1H7X - chains A and B; structure by X-ray diffraction, 2.01 A resolution.

Chain A (and B):
Name: Dihydropyrimidine dehydrogenase
Organism: Sus scrofa
Notes: EC 1.3.1.2; chain B of this document is another copy of the same molecule, construct and numbering; everything in this record applies to it too
Reference sequence: Q28943 (DPYD_PIG); residues 1-1025 here = UniProt positions 1-1025
Amino-acid sequence (1025 residues; row label = number of the first residue in the row):
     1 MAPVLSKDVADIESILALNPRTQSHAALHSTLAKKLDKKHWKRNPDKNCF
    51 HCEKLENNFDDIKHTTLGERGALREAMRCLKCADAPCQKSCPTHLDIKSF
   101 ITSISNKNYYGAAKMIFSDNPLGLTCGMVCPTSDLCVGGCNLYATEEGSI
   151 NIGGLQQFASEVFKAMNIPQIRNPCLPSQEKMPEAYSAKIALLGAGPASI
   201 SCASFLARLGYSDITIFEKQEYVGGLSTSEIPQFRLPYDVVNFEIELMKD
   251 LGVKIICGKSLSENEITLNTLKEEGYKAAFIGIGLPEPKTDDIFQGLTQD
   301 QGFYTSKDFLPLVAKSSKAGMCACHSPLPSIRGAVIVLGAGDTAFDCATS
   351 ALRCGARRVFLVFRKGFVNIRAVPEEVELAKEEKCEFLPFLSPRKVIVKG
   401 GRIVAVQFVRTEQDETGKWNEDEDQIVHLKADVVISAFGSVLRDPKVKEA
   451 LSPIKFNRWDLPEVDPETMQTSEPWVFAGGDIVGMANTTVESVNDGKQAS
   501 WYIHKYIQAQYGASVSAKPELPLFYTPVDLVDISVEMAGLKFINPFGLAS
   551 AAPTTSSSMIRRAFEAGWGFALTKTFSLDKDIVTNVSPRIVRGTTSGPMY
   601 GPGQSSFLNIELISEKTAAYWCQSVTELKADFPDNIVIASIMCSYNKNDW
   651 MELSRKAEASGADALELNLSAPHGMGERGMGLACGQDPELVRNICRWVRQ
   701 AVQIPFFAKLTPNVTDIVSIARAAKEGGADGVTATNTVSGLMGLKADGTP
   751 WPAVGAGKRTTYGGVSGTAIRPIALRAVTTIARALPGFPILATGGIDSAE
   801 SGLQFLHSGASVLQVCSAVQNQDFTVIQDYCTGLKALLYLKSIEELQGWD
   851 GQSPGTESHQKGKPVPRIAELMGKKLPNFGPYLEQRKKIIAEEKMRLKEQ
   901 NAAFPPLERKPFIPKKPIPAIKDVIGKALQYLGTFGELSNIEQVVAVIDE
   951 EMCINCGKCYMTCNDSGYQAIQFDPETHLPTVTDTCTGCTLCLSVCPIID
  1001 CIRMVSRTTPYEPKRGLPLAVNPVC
Not modelled in the structure: 1, 1018-1025 (chain B: 1, 1021-1025)
Sequence notes: conflict Asp60 (Gly in Q28943); engineered mutation Ala671 (Cys in Q28943)
Small-molecule neighbours:
  - FAD (flavin-adenine dinucleotide): Val129, Cys130, Pro131, Leu193, Gly194, Ala195, Gly196, Pro197, Ala198, Ser199, Phe217, Glu218, Lys219, Gln220, Gly225, Leu226, Glu230, Ile231, Arg235, Lys259, Ser260, Leu261, Gly282, Ile283, Gly284, Leu285, Pro286, Leu310, Asp342, Thr343, Asp346, Val447, Gly479, Gly480, Asp481, Asn487, Thr488, Thr489, Ser492
  - FMN (flavin mononucleotide): Ala549, Ser550, Ala551, Ala552, Lys574, Thr575, Ile590, Asn609, Glu611, Leu612, Ile613, Ser640, Glu666, Asn668, Lys709, Thr735, Asn736, Thr737, Ser766, Gly767, Ile770, Thr793, Gly794, Gly795, Gln814, Val815, Cys816, Ser817, Gln820
  - NADPH (NDP; NADPH dihydro-nicotinamide-adenine-dinucleotide phosphate): Leu226, Lys289, Asp291, Gly339, Ala340, Gly341, Asp342, Thr343, Arg364, Lys365, Arg371, Pro393, Ala437, Phe438, Gly439, Asp481, Gly484, Met485, Ala486, Asn487
  - 4Fe-4S cluster (SF4), molecule 1: Cys79, Leu80, Lys81, Cys82, Ala85, Pro86, Cys87, Ile97, Lys98, Ile101, Gly139, Cys140, Asn141, Leu142, Ile150, Ile152
  - 4Fe-4S cluster (SF4), molecule 2: Cys91, Pro92, Thr93, Leu95, Ile97, Asn120, Cys126, Gly127, Cys130, Thr132, Leu135, Cys136, Ile152, Gly153, Gln156, Val490
  - 4Fe-4S cluster (SF4), molecule 3: Ala946, Cys963, Tyr968, Ala970, Ile971, Val982, Cys986, Thr987, Gly988, Cys989, Thr990, Leu991, Cys992, Met1004
  - 4Fe-4S cluster (SF4), molecule 4: Ile948, Cys953, Ile954, Asn955, Cys956, Gly957, Lys958, Cys959, Phe973, Pro980, Cys996, Pro997, Ile998, Cys1001, Ile1002
  - 5-fluorouracil (URF): Asn609, Glu611, Leu612, Ile613, Asn668, Ser670, Asn736, Thr737, Gly764
Curated features (UniProtKB/Swiss-Prot):
  - binding site ([4Fe-4S] cluster): Cys79, Cys82, Cys87, Cys91, Cys130, Cys136, Cys140, Gln156, Cys953, Cys956, Cys959, Cys963, Cys986, Cys989, Cys992, Cys996
  - binding site (FAD): Val129, Gly194 to Ala198, Glu218 to Leu226, Arg235, Leu261, Gly480 to Thr489
  - binding site (NADP(+)): Ala340 to Thr343, Arg364, Lys365, Arg371, Ala437 to Gly439, Asp481 to Asn487
  - binding site (FMN): Ser550, Lys574, Thr575, Lys709, Gly767, Thr793 to Gly795, Cys816, Ser817
  - binding site (substrate): Asn609, Asn668 to Ser670, Asn736, Thr737
  - modified residue: Lys384 (N6-acetyllysine)
  - mutagenesis: Cys126 (C126A: No effect on enzyme activity. Reduced iron content), Gln156 (Q156E: Loss of enzyme activity. Reduces iron content), Arg235 (R235A/K: Loss of enzyme activity. Loss of FAD binding), Ser670 (S670A: Strongly reduced affinity for uracil. Reduces enzyme activity by 30%), His673 (H673Q: Reduces activity by 50%)
Reported in the primary citation:
  - mutagenesis - C671A: abolished catalytic activity (citing earlier work)
  - binding site for NADPH: Arg364, Lys365, Arg371, Phe438, Asp481
  - binding site for 5-fluorouracil: Asn609, Ile613, Asn668, Ser670, Asn736, Thr737
  - conformationally variable residues (order/disorder transition): Met675 to Gly679
  - disease-associated variants - R235W, V335L, D974V, V995F: abolished catalytic activity (citing earlier work)

Interface between chain A and chain B:
Contacting residue pairs (540):
  Ala2(A) - Gln623(B)
  Pro3(A) - Gln623(B)  hydrogen bond (backbone-side chain)
  Pro3(A) - Glu627(B)
  Val4(A) - Glu627(B)
  Leu5(A) - Ser557(B)  hydrogen bond (backbone-side chain)
  Leu5(A) - Tyr620(B)
  Leu5(A) - Gln623(B)
  Leu5(A) - Ser624(B)
  Leu5(A) - Glu627(B)  hydrogen bond (backbone-side chain)
  Ser6(A) - Ser557(B)
  Ser6(A) - Ser558(B)
  Ser6(A) - Arg561(B)  hydrogen bond (backbone-side chain)
  Ser6(A) - Glu627(B)  hydrogen bond
  Lys7(A) - Arg561(B)
  Asp8(A) - Ser558(B)  hydrogen bond
  Asp8(A) - Arg562(B)  salt bridge
  Leu16(A) - Arg562(B)
  Leu18(A) - Asp84(B)
  Asn19(A) - Arg562(B)
  Pro20(A) - Lys98(B)
  Pro20(A) - Asp823(B)
  Pro20(A) - Thr825(B)
  Arg21(A) - Thr825(B)
  Thr22(A) - Thr825(B)
  Ser24(A) - Leu523(B)
  His25(A) - Glu520(B)
  His25(A) - Leu521(B)
  His25(A) - Leu523(B)
  Ala26(A) - Ser118(B)
  Ala26(A) - Asp119(B)
  Ala26(A) - Leu521(B)  hydrogen bond (backbone-backbone)
  Ala26(A) - Pro522(B)
  Ala26(A) - Leu523(B)
  Ala27(A) - His94(B)
  Ala27(A) - Asp119(B)  hydrogen bond (backbone-side chain)
  Ala27(A) - Lys497(B)  hydrogen bond (backbone-side chain)
  Leu28(A) - Gln498(B)
  Leu28(A) - Pro519(B)  hydrophobic
  His29(A) - His94(B)
  His29(A) - Asn494(B)  hydrogen bond (backbone-side chain)
  His29(A) - Gln498(B)  hydrogen bond (backbone-side chain)
  Ser30(A) - Pro466(B)
  Ser30(A) - Glu467(B)
  Ser30(A) - Asn494(B)
  Ser30(A) - Gln498(B)  hydrogen bond (backbone-side chain)
  Thr31(A) - Met485(B)
  Thr31(A) - Glu491(B)  hydrogen bond (side chain-backbone)
  Thr31(A) - Asn494(B)  hydrogen bond
  Thr31(A) - Asp495(B)  hydrogen bond
  Leu32(A) - Pro466(B)  hydrophobic
  Leu32(A) - Met485(B)
  Lys34(A) - Gln88(B)  hydrogen bond (side chain-backbone)
  Lys34(A) - Lys89(B)  hydrogen bond (side chain-backbone)
  Lys34(A) - Cys91(B)  hydrogen bond (side chain-backbone)
  Lys34(A) - Pro92(B)
  Lys34(A) - His94(B)  hydrogen bond
  Lys35(A) - Met485(B)  hydrogen bond (side chain-backbone)
  Lys35(A) - Asn487(B)
  Lys35(A) - Glu491(B)  salt bridge
  Asp37(A) - Lys89(B)
  Lys38(A) - Asp134(B)  salt bridge
  Trp41(A) - Pro86(B)  hydrophobic
  Trp41(A) - Lys89(B)
  Trp41(A) - Gly139(B)
  Lys42(A) - Ser133(B)  hydrogen bond (side chain-backbone)
  Lys42(A) - Gly138(B)
  Arg43(A) - Gly138(B)  hydrogen bond (backbone-backbone)
  Arg43(A) - Gly139(B)
  Arg43(A) - Cys140(B)
  Arg43(A) - Asn141(B)  hydrogen bond
  Arg43(A) - Tyr143(B)
  Arg43(A) - Ala144(B)
  Asn44(A) - Ser133(B)  hydrogen bond (side chain-backbone)
  Asn44(A) - Gly138(B)
  Asn44(A) - Tyr143(B)
  Pro45(A) - Tyr143(B)
  Lys47(A) - Asp134(B)
  Lys47(A) - Arg371(B)  hydrogen bond (side chain-backbone)
  Lys47(A) - Val373(B)
  Phe50(A) - Val368(B)
  Phe50(A) - Asn369(B)
  Thr66(A) - Glu146(B)
  Leu67(A) - Glu146(B)
  Gly68(A) - Glu146(B)  hydrogen bond (backbone-side chain)
  Arg70(A) - Thr145(B)
  Arg70(A) - Glu146(B)  salt bridge
  Arg70(A) - Glu147(B)  salt bridge
  Gly71(A) - Glu146(B)
  Leu73(A) - Pro598(B)  hydrophobic
  Arg74(A) - Arg78(B)
  Arg74(A) - Glu147(B)  salt bridge
  Arg74(A) - Met599(B)
  Met77(A) - Ser596(B)
  Met77(A) - Pro598(B)  hydrophobic
  Met77(A) - Met599(B)  hydrophobic
  Arg78(A) - Arg74(B)
  Leu80(A) - Ile954(B)  hydrophobic
  Leu80(A) - Cys956(B)  hydrophobic
  Leu80(A) - Lys958(B)
  Leu80(A) - Pro997(B)  hydrophobic
  Lys81(A) - Met961(B)
  Cys82(A) - Cys956(B)
  Ala83(A) - Cys956(B)  hydrogen bond (backbone-backbone)
  Ala83(A) - Met961(B)  hydrophobic
  Asp84(A) - Leu18(B)
  Asp84(A) - His978(B)  salt bridge
  Pro86(A) - Trp41(B)  hydrophobic
  Gln88(A) - Lys34(B)  hydrogen bond (backbone-side chain)
  Lys89(A) - Lys34(B)  hydrogen bond (backbone-side chain)
  Lys89(A) - Asp37(B)
  Lys89(A) - Trp41(B)
  Cys91(A) - Lys34(B)  hydrogen bond (backbone-side chain)
  Pro92(A) - Lys34(B)
  His94(A) - Ala27(B)
  His94(A) - His29(B)
  His94(A) - Lys34(B)  hydrogen bond
  Lys98(A) - Pro20(B)
  Lys98(A) - Met961(B)
  Ser118(A) - Ala26(B)
  Asp119(A) - Ala26(B)
  Asp119(A) - Ala27(B)  hydrogen bond (side chain-backbone)
  Ser133(A) - Lys42(B)  hydrogen bond (backbone-side chain)
  Ser133(A) - Asn44(B)  hydrogen bond (backbone-side chain)
  Asp134(A) - Lys38(B)  salt bridge
  Asp134(A) - Lys47(B)
  Gly138(A) - Lys42(B)
  Gly138(A) - Arg43(B)  hydrogen bond (backbone-backbone)
  Gly138(A) - Asn44(B)
  Gly139(A) - Trp41(B)
  Gly139(A) - Arg43(B)
  Cys140(A) - Arg43(B)
  Asn141(A) - Arg43(B)  hydrogen bond
  Asn141(A) - Ile954(B)
  Asn141(A) - Asn955(B)  hydrogen bond (side chain-backbone)
  Asn141(A) - Cys956(B)
  Tyr143(A) - Arg43(B)
  Tyr143(A) - Asn44(B)
  Tyr143(A) - Pro45(B)
  Tyr143(A) - Lys861(B)  hydrogen bond (backbone-side chain)
  Ala144(A) - Arg43(B)
  Ala144(A) - Gln860(B)
  Ala144(A) - Lys861(B)
  Ala144(A) - Ile954(B)  hydrophobic
  Thr145(A) - Arg70(B)
  Glu146(A) - Thr66(B)
  Glu146(A) - Leu67(B)
  Glu146(A) - Gly68(B)  hydrogen bond (side chain-backbone)
  Glu146(A) - Arg70(B)  salt bridge
  Glu146(A) - Gly71(B)
  Glu146(A) - Lys861(B)
  Glu146(A) - Gly862(B)
  Glu147(A) - Arg70(B)  salt bridge
  Glu147(A) - Arg74(B)  salt bridge
  Gly366(A) - Glu386(B)
  Phe367(A) - Phe367(B)  hydrophobic
  Phe367(A) - Glu386(B)  hydrogen bond (backbone-side chain)
  Val368(A) - Phe50(B)
  Val368(A) - Lys384(B)
  Val368(A) - Glu386(B)
  Asn369(A) - Phe50(B)
  Arg371(A) - Lys47(B)  hydrogen bond (backbone-side chain)
  Val373(A) - Lys47(B)
  Lys381(A) - Lys381(B)
  Glu386(A) - Gly366(B)
  Glu386(A) - Phe367(B)  hydrogen bond (side chain-backbone)
  Glu386(A) - Val368(B)  hydrogen bond (side chain-backbone)
  Glu386(A) - Phe390(B)
  Phe387(A) - Phe367(B)
  Phe387(A) - Pro389(B)
  Leu388(A) - Phe390(B)  hydrophobic
  Pro389(A) - Phe387(B)
  Pro389(A) - Pro389(B)
  Phe390(A) - Glu386(B)
  Phe390(A) - Leu388(B)  hydrophobic
  Arg410(A) - Leu391(B)
  Arg410(A) - Val427(B)
  Gln425(A) - Ile426(B)
  Gln425(A) - Val427(B)
  Gln425(A) - His428(B)  hydrogen bond (side chain-backbone)
  Ile426(A) - Gln425(B)
  Val427(A) - Arg410(B)
  Val427(A) - Gln425(B)
  His428(A) - Arg410(B)  hydrogen bond (backbone-side chain)
  His428(A) - Gln425(B)  hydrogen bond (backbone-side chain)
  Leu429(A) - Arg410(B)
  Pro466(A) - Ser30(B)
  Pro466(A) - Leu32(B)  hydrophobic
  Glu467(A) - Ser30(B)
  Met485(A) - Thr31(B)
  Met485(A) - Leu32(B)
  Met485(A) - Lys35(B)
  Asn487(A) - Lys35(B)
  Glu491(A) - Thr31(B)  hydrogen bond (backbone-side chain)
  Glu491(A) - Lys35(B)
  Asn494(A) - His29(B)  hydrogen bond (side chain-backbone)
  Asn494(A) - Ser30(B)
  Asn494(A) - Thr31(B)  hydrogen bond
  Asp495(A) - Thr31(B)  hydrogen bond
  Lys497(A) - Ala27(B)  hydrogen bond (side chain-backbone)
  Gln498(A) - Leu28(B)
  Gln498(A) - His29(B)  hydrogen bond (side chain-backbone)
  Gln498(A) - Ser30(B)  hydrogen bond (side chain-backbone)
  Pro519(A) - Leu28(B)  hydrophobic
  Glu520(A) - His25(B)
  Leu521(A) - His25(B)
  Leu521(A) - Ala26(B)  hydrogen bond (backbone-backbone)
  Leu521(A) - Leu28(B)  hydrophobic
  Pro522(A) - Ala26(B)
  Leu523(A) - Gln23(B)
  Leu523(A) - Ser24(B)
  Leu523(A) - His25(B)
  Leu523(A) - Ala26(B)
  Ala552(A) - Ser966(B)
  Pro553(A) - Asp965(B)
  Pro553(A) - Ser966(B)
  Thr555(A) - Gly967(B)
  Thr555(A) - Tyr968(B)
  Ser557(A) - Leu5(B)
  Ser557(A) - Ser6(B)
  Ser558(A) - Ser6(B)
  Ser558(A) - Asp8(B)  hydrogen bond
  Met559(A) - Asn964(B)
  Met559(A) - Asp965(B)
  Met559(A) - Ser966(B)
  Met559(A) - Gly967(B)
  Met559(A) - Gln969(B)
  Arg561(A) - Ser6(B)  hydrogen bond (side chain-backbone)
  Arg561(A) - Lys7(B)
  Arg562(A) - Asp8(B)  salt bridge
  Arg562(A) - Leu16(B)
  Arg562(A) - Asn19(B)
  Arg562(A) - Asn964(B)  hydrogen bond (side chain-backbone)
  Arg562(A) - Asp965(B)  salt bridge
  Arg562(A) - Gln969(B)
  Asp579(A) - Leu1019(B)
  Ile582(A) - Arg1015(B)
  Ile582(A) - Leu1019(B)  hydrophobic
  Val583(A) - Arg1015(B)  hydrogen bond (backbone-side chain)
  Thr584(A) - Pro1013(B)
  Thr584(A) - Arg1015(B)  hydrogen bond
  Asn585(A) - Asn940(B)
  Asn585(A) - Gln943(B)  hydrogen bond (backbone-side chain)
  Val586(A) - Phe935(B)  hydrophobic
  Val586(A) - Ser939(B)
  Val586(A) - Asn940(B)
  Val586(A) - Gln943(B)
  Ser587(A) - Glu942(B)
  Ser587(A) - Gln943(B)  hydrogen bond
  Ser587(A) - Val944(B)  hydrogen bond (side chain-backbone)
  Ser587(A) - Thr987(B)
  Ser587(A) - Gly988(B)
  Pro588(A) - Val944(B)
  Pro588(A) - Gly988(B)
  Pro588(A) - Thr990(B)
  Arg589(A) - Tyr968(B)  hydrogen bond
  Arg589(A) - Thr987(B)  hydrogen bond
  Arg589(A) - Cys989(B)  hydrogen bond (backbone-backbone)
  Arg589(A) - Thr990(B)
  Ile590(A) - Cys989(B)  hydrogen bond (backbone-backbone)
  Ile590(A) - Thr990(B)
  Ile590(A) - Leu991(B)  hydrophobic
  Ile590(A) - Ser994(B)  hydrogen bond (backbone-side chain)
  Val591(A) - Ser994(B)
  Arg592(A) - Ser994(B)  hydrogen bond (backbone-side chain)
  Thr595(A) - Ser605(B)
  Thr595(A) - Thr768(B)  hydrogen bond (backbone-side chain)
  Thr595(A) - Ala769(B)
  Thr595(A) - Pro772(B)
  Ser596(A) - Met77(B)
  Ser596(A) - Ser596(B)
  Pro598(A) - Leu73(B)  hydrophobic
  Pro598(A) - Met77(B)  hydrophobic
  Met599(A) - Arg74(B)
  Met599(A) - Met77(B)  hydrophobic
  Met599(A) - Met599(B)  hydrophobic
  Tyr600(A) - Cys996(B)
  Tyr600(A) - Pro997(B)
  Tyr600(A) - Ile999(B)  hydrophobic
  Gly601(A) - Lys958(B)
  Gly601(A) - Val995(B)
  Gly601(A) - Cys996(B)
  Gly601(A) - Pro997(B)
  Pro602(A) - Lys958(B)
  Gln604(A) - Ser994(B)
  Ser605(A) - Thr595(B)
  Phe607(A) - Leu991(B)  hydrophobic
  Ile610(A) - Phe935(B)
  Leu612(A) - Phe935(B)  hydrophobic
  Glu615(A) - Tyr1011(B)  hydrogen bond
  Glu615(A) - Pro1013(B)
  Glu615(A) - Lys1014(B)
  Glu615(A) - Arg1015(B)  hydrogen bond (backbone-side chain)
  Lys616(A) - Lys1014(B)
  Lys616(A) - Arg1015(B)
  Thr617(A) - Arg1015(B)  hydrogen bond (backbone-backbone)
  Thr617(A) - Leu1017(B)  hydrogen bond (side chain-backbone)
  Thr617(A) - Leu1019(B)
  Ala619(A) - Leu1017(B)
  Tyr620(A) - Leu5(B)
  Tyr620(A) - Arg1015(B)
  Tyr620(A) - Gly1016(B)
  Tyr620(A) - Leu1017(B)
  Gln623(A) - Ala2(B)
  Gln623(A) - Pro3(B)  hydrogen bond (side chain-backbone)
  Gln623(A) - Leu5(B)
  Ser624(A) - Leu5(B)
  Glu627(A) - Pro3(B)
  Glu627(A) - Val4(B)
  Glu627(A) - Leu5(B)  hydrogen bond (side chain-backbone)
  Glu627(A) - Ser6(B)  hydrogen bond
  Leu628(A) - Ser6(B)
  Gly676(A) - Asp716(B)
  Gly679(A) - Thr715(B)
  Met680(A) - Thr715(B)
  Gly681(A) - Thr715(B)
  Gln686(A) - Thr715(B)
  Asn713(A) - Thr715(B)
  Val714(A) - Thr715(B)
  Thr715(A) - Gly679(B)
  Thr715(A) - Met680(B)
  Thr715(A) - Gly681(B)
  Thr715(A) - Gln686(B)
  Thr715(A) - Asn713(B)
  Thr715(A) - Val714(B)
  Thr715(A) - Thr715(B)  hydrogen bond (side chain-backbone)
  Asp716(A) - Gly679(B)
  Val738(A) - Ile773(B)  hydrophobic
  Ser739(A) - Arg776(B)  hydrogen bond
  Gly740(A) - Pro772(B)
  Gly740(A) - Arg776(B)
  Leu741(A) - Pro772(B)  hydrogen bond (backbone-backbone)
  Leu741(A) - Leu775(B)
  Leu741(A) - Thr779(B)
  Leu741(A) - Leu932(B)  hydrophobic
  Met742(A) - Pro772(B)  hydrophobic
  Gly743(A) - Leu775(B)
  Gly743(A) - Gln804(B)
  Leu744(A) - Gln804(B)  hydrogen bond (backbone-side chain)
  Leu744(A) - His807(B)
  Leu744(A) - Ser808(B)
  Leu744(A) - Ala928(B)  hydrophobic
  Lys745(A) - Asp850(B)
  Ala746(A) - Leu803(B)
  Ala746(A) - His807(B)
  Ala746(A) - Lys841(B)  hydrogen bond (backbone-side chain)
  Ala746(A) - Asp850(B)  hydrogen bond (backbone-side chain)
  Ala746(A) - Gly851(B)
  Asp747(A) - Lys841(B)
  Gly748(A) - His807(B)
  Gly748(A) - Ala928(B)
  Gly748(A) - Tyr931(B)
  Thr749(A) - Tyr931(B)
  Pro750(A) - Tyr931(B)
  Val754(A) - Ser939(B)
  Gly755(A) - Glu942(B)
  Ala756(A) - Glu942(B)  hydrogen bond (backbone-side chain)
  Gly757(A) - Tyr931(B)
  Lys758(A) - Tyr931(B)
  Arg759(A) - Gln930(B)  hydrogen bond (side chain-backbone)
  Arg759(A) - Tyr931(B)
  Arg759(A) - Leu932(B)  hydrogen bond (side chain-backbone)
  Arg759(A) - Gly933(B)
  Arg759(A) - Glu937(B)  salt bridge
  Arg759(A) - Leu938(B)
  Thr760(A) - Tyr931(B)  hydrogen bond (backbone-backbone)
  Thr760(A) - Leu932(B)
  Thr760(A) - Gly933(B)  hydrogen bond (backbone-backbone)
  Thr760(A) - Leu938(B)
  Thr761(A) - Gly933(B)  hydrogen bond (side chain-backbone)
  Thr761(A) - Thr934(B)
  Thr761(A) - Phe935(B)
  Thr761(A) - Leu938(B)
  Tyr762(A) - Arg776(B)
  Tyr762(A) - Thr779(B)  hydrogen bond
  Tyr762(A) - Thr780(B)  hydrogen bond (side chain-backbone)
  Tyr762(A) - Leu932(B)
  Val765(A) - Pro772(B)  hydrophobic
  Thr768(A) - Thr595(B)  hydrogen bond (side chain-backbone)
  Ala769(A) - Thr595(B)
  Pro772(A) - Thr595(B)
  Pro772(A) - Gly740(B)
  Pro772(A) - Leu741(B)  hydrogen bond (backbone-backbone)
  Pro772(A) - Met742(B)  hydrophobic
  Pro772(A) - Val765(B)  hydrophobic
  Ile773(A) - Val738(B)  hydrophobic
  Ile773(A) - Ile773(B)  hydrophobic
  Leu775(A) - Leu741(B)
  Leu775(A) - Gly743(B)
  Arg776(A) - Ser739(B)  hydrogen bond
  Arg776(A) - Gly740(B)
  Arg776(A) - Tyr762(B)
  Thr779(A) - Leu741(B)
  Thr779(A) - Tyr762(B)  hydrogen bond
  Thr780(A) - Tyr762(B)  hydrogen bond (backbone-side chain)
  Leu803(A) - Ala746(B)
  Gln804(A) - Gly743(B)
  Gln804(A) - Leu744(B)  hydrogen bond (side chain-backbone)
  His807(A) - Leu744(B)
  His807(A) - Ala746(B)
  His807(A) - Gly748(B)
  Ser808(A) - Leu744(B)
  Val819(A) - Asp965(B)
  Val819(A) - Ser966(B)
  Gln820(A) - Thr962(B)  hydrogen bond (backbone-side chain)
  Gln820(A) - Ser966(B)
  Gln820(A) - Leu991(B)
  Gln820(A) - Val995(B)
  Asn821(A) - Lys958(B)  hydrogen bond (backbone-side chain)
  Gln822(A) - Met961(B)
  Asp823(A) - Pro20(B)
  Asp823(A) - Met961(B)
  Asp823(A) - Asp965(B)
  Phe824(A) - Asp965(B)  hydrogen bond (backbone-side chain)
  Thr825(A) - Pro20(B)
  Thr825(A) - Arg21(B)
  Thr825(A) - Thr22(B)
  Gln828(A) - Thr22(B)
  Lys841(A) - Ala746(B)  hydrogen bond (side chain-backbone)
  Asp850(A) - Lys745(B)
  Asp850(A) - Ala746(B)  hydrogen bond (side chain-backbone)
  Gly851(A) - Ala746(B)
  Gln860(A) - Ala144(B)
  Lys861(A) - Tyr143(B)
  Lys861(A) - Ala144(B)
  Lys861(A) - Glu146(B)
  Gly862(A) - Glu146(B)
  Ala928(A) - Leu744(B)  hydrophobic
  Ala928(A) - Gly748(B)
  Gln930(A) - Arg759(B)  hydrogen bond (backbone-side chain)
  Tyr931(A) - Gly748(B)
  Tyr931(A) - Thr749(B)
  Tyr931(A) - Pro750(B)
  Tyr931(A) - Gly757(B)
  Tyr931(A) - Lys758(B)
  Tyr931(A) - Arg759(B)
  Tyr931(A) - Thr760(B)  hydrogen bond (backbone-backbone)
  Leu932(A) - Leu741(B)  hydrophobic
  Leu932(A) - Arg759(B)  hydrogen bond (backbone-side chain)
  Leu932(A) - Thr760(B)
  Leu932(A) - Tyr762(B)
  Gly933(A) - Arg759(B)
  Gly933(A) - Thr760(B)  hydrogen bond (backbone-backbone)
  Gly933(A) - Thr761(B)  hydrogen bond (backbone-side chain)
  Thr934(A) - Thr761(B)
  Phe935(A) - Val586(B)  hydrophobic
  Phe935(A) - Ile610(B)
  Phe935(A) - Leu612(B)  hydrophobic
  Phe935(A) - Thr761(B)
  Glu937(A) - Arg759(B)  salt bridge
  Leu938(A) - Arg759(B)
  Leu938(A) - Thr760(B)
  Leu938(A) - Thr761(B)
  Ser939(A) - Val586(B)
  Ser939(A) - Val754(B)
  Asn940(A) - Thr584(B)
  Asn940(A) - Val586(B)
  Glu942(A) - Ser587(B)
  Glu942(A) - Gly755(B)
  Glu942(A) - Ala756(B)  hydrogen bond (side chain-backbone)
  Gln943(A) - Asn585(B)  hydrogen bond (side chain-backbone)
  Gln943(A) - Val586(B)
  Gln943(A) - Ser587(B)  hydrogen bond
  Val944(A) - Ser587(B)  hydrogen bond (backbone-side chain)
  Val944(A) - Pro588(B)
  Ile954(A) - Leu80(B)  hydrophobic
  Ile954(A) - Asn141(B)
  Ile954(A) - Ala144(B)  hydrophobic
  Ile954(A) - Thr145(B)
  Asn955(A) - Asn141(B)  hydrogen bond (backbone-side chain)
  Cys956(A) - Leu80(B)  hydrophobic
  Cys956(A) - Cys82(B)
  Cys956(A) - Ala83(B)  hydrogen bond (backbone-backbone)
  Cys956(A) - Asn141(B)
  Lys958(A) - Leu80(B)
  Lys958(A) - Gly601(B)
  Lys958(A) - Pro602(B)
  Lys958(A) - Asn821(B)  hydrogen bond (side chain-backbone)
  Met961(A) - Lys81(B)
  Met961(A) - Ala83(B)  hydrophobic
  Met961(A) - Lys98(B)
  Met961(A) - Gln822(B)
  Met961(A) - Asp823(B)
  Thr962(A) - Gln820(B)  hydrogen bond (side chain-backbone)
  Asn964(A) - Met559(B)
  Asn964(A) - Arg562(B)  hydrogen bond (backbone-side chain)
  Asp965(A) - Pro553(B)
  Asp965(A) - Met559(B)
  Asp965(A) - Arg562(B)  salt bridge
  Asp965(A) - Val819(B)
  Asp965(A) - Asp823(B)
  Asp965(A) - Phe824(B)  hydrogen bond (side chain-backbone)
  Ser966(A) - Ala552(B)
  Ser966(A) - Pro553(B)
  Ser966(A) - Met559(B)
  Ser966(A) - Val819(B)
  Ser966(A) - Gln820(B)
  Gly967(A) - Thr555(B)
  Gly967(A) - Met559(B)
  Tyr968(A) - Thr555(B)
  Tyr968(A) - Arg589(B)  hydrogen bond
  Gln969(A) - Met559(B)
  Gln969(A) - Arg562(B)
  His978(A) - Asp84(B)  salt bridge
  Thr987(A) - Ser587(B)
  Thr987(A) - Arg589(B)  hydrogen bond
  Gly988(A) - Ser587(B)
  Gly988(A) - Pro588(B)
  Cys989(A) - Arg589(B)  hydrogen bond (backbone-backbone)
  Cys989(A) - Ile590(B)  hydrogen bond (backbone-backbone)
  Thr990(A) - Pro588(B)
  Thr990(A) - Arg589(B)
  Thr990(A) - Ile590(B)
  Leu991(A) - Ile590(B)  hydrophobic
  Leu991(A) - Phe607(B)  hydrophobic
  Leu991(A) - Gln820(B)
  Ser994(A) - Ile590(B)  hydrogen bond (side chain-backbone)
  Ser994(A) - Val591(B)
  Ser994(A) - Arg592(B)  hydrogen bond (side chain-backbone)
  Ser994(A) - Gln604(B)
  Val995(A) - Gly601(B)
  Val995(A) - Gln820(B)
  Cys996(A) - Tyr600(B)
  Cys996(A) - Gly601(B)
  Pro997(A) - Leu80(B)  hydrophobic
  Pro997(A) - Tyr600(B)
  Pro997(A) - Gly601(B)
  Ile999(A) - Tyr600(B)  hydrophobic
  Tyr1011(A) - Glu615(B)
  Pro1013(A) - Glu615(B)
  Lys1014(A) - Glu615(B)
  Lys1014(A) - Lys616(B)
  Arg1015(A) - Ile582(B)
  Arg1015(A) - Val583(B)  hydrogen bond (side chain-backbone)
  Arg1015(A) - Thr584(B)  hydrogen bond
  Arg1015(A) - Glu615(B)  hydrogen bond (side chain-backbone)
  Arg1015(A) - Lys616(B)
  Arg1015(A) - Thr617(B)  hydrogen bond (backbone-backbone)
  Arg1015(A) - Tyr620(B)
  Gly1016(A) - Tyr620(B)
  Leu1017(A) - Thr617(B)  hydrogen bond (backbone-side chain)
Also at the interface, not in a pair above, chain A (269 interface residues in all): Gln23, Asn48, Ser90, Leu135, Leu142, Phe205, Arg358, Ala372, Lys384, Glu412, Gln413, Glu415, Trp501, Tyr502, Ala566, Thr594, Gly597, Ser719, Trp751, Arg771, Arg783, Leu837, Gly957, Tyr960, Phe973, Pro975, Leu993, Met1004
Also at the interface, not in a pair above, chain B (266 interface residues in all): Ser90, Leu135, Leu142, Phe205, Arg357, Arg358, Ala372, Cys385, Gln413, Trp501, Tyr502, Ala566, Thr594, Gly597, Ala619, Leu628, Asp747, Trp751, Arg771, Arg783, Gln828, Leu837, Gly957, Tyr960, Phe973, Pro975, Met1004, Ala1020

Overview:
The interface between chain A and chain B involves 269 residues on one side and 266 on the other, with 127
hydrogen bonds and 17 salt bridges. Among the polar pairs are Asp8(A)-Arg562(B), Lys35(A)-Glu491(B) and
Lys38(A)-Asp134(B). From the paper: a binding site for 5-fluorouracil at Asn609(A), Ile613(A) and Asn668(A)
among others; C671A, R235W and V335L of chain A, among others, abolish catalytic activity; 5 substitutions
were tested in all.
Both chains are Dihydropyrimidine dehydrogenase (Sus scrofa). Entry 1H7X (Dihydropyrimidine dehydrogenase
(DPD) from pig, ternary complex of a mutant enzyme (C671A), NADPH and 5-fluorouracil) was determined by X-ray
diffraction (same publication as 1H7W).
